4GZZ - chains C and R of the 8 polymer chains in the assembly; structure by X-ray diffraction, 4.29 A resolution (low resolution: residue-level contacts below are approximate; hydrogen-bond / salt-bridge calls are withheld).

Chain C:
Name: DNA-directed RNA polymerase subunit beta
From: Thermus thermophilus
Notes: EC 2.7.7.6
UniProt: Q8RQE9 (RPOB_THET8); residue numbers follow UniProt; this construct covers 1-1119
Amino-acid sequence (1119 residues; row label = number of the first residue in the row):
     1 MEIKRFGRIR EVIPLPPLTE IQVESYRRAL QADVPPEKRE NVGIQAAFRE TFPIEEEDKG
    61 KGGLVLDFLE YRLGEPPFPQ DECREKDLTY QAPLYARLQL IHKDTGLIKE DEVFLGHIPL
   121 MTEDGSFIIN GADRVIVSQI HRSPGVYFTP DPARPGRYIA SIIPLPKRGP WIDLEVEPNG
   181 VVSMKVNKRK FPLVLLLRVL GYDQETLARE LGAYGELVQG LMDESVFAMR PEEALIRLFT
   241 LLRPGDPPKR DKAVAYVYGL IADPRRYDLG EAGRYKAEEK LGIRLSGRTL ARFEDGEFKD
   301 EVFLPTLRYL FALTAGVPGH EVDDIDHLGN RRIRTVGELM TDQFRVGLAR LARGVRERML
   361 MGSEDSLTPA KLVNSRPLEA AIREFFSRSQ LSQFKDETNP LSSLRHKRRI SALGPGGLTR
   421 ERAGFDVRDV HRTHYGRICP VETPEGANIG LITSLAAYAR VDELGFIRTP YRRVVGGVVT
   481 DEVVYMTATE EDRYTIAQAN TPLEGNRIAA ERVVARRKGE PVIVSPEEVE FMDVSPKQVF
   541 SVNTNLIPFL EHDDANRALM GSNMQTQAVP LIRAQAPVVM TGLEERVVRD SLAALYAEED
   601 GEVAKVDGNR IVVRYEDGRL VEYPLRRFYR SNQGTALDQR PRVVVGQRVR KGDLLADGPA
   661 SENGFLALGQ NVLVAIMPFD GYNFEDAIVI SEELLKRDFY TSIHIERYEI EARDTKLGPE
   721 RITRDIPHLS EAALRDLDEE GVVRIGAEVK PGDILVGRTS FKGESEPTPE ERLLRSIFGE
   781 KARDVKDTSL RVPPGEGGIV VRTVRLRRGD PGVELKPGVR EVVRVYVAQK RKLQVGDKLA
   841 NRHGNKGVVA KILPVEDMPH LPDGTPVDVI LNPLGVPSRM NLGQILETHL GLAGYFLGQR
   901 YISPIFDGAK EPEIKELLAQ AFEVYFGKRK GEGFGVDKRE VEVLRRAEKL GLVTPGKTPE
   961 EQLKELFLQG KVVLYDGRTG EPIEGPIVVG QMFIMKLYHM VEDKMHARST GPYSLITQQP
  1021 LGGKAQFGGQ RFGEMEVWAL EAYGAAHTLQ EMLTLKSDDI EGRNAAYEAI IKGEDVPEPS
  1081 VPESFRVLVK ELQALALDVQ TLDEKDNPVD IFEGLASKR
Unresolved in the structure: 57-62, 762-784, 1113-1119

Chain R:
Molecule: RNA transcript
Sequence (16 nucleotides; row label = number of the first residue in the row):
    14 UCAGGCGAUG UGUGCU
Unresolved in the structure: 14-20

Chain C / chain R interface:
Pairs across the interface - 19 pairs, chain C then chain R:
  Gln390(C) - U24(R)
  Gln390(C) - G25(R)
  Gln393(C) - G25(R)
  Arg405(C) - G27(R)
  Arg409(C) - G27(R)
  Pro444(C) - G27(R)
  Glu445(C) - U29(R)
  Asn448(C) - U26(R)
  Ile452(C) - U26(R)
  Asn563(C) - C28(R)
  Gln567(C) - G27(R)
  Gln567(C) - C28(R)
  Lys838(C) - C28(R)
  Lys838(C) - U29(R)
  Lys846(C) - C28(R)
  Lys846(C) - U29(R)
  His999(C) - G27(R)
  His999(C) - C28(R)
  Ile1016(C) - A21(R)
Other interface residues (no listed pair), chain C (19 interface residues in all): Arg388, Ser389, Leu413, Glu421, Lys1004

In short:
19 residues of chain C face 7 of chain R across their interface.
Here chain C is DNA-directed RNA polymerase subunit beta (Thermus thermophilus) and chain R is RNA transcript.
Entry 4GZZ (Crystal structures of bacterial RNA Polymerase paused elongation complexes) was determined by
X-ray diffraction together with 4GZY from the same study.
